9AU2 - chains D and I of the 7 polymer chains in the assembly; structure by electron microscopy, 3.10 A resolution.

Chain D:
Molecule: VIR-7229 Fab heavy chain
Source organism: Homo sapiens
Notes: antibody fragment or engineered binder
Amino-acid sequence (226 residues; each row starts with the number of its first residue):
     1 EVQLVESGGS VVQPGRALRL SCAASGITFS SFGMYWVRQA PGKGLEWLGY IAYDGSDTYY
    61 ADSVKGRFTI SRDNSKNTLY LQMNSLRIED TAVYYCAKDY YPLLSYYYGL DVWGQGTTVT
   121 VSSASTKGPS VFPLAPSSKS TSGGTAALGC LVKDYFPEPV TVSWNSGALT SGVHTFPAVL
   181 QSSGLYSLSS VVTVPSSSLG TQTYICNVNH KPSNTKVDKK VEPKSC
Not modelled in the structure: 1, 122-226
Cystine bridges: C22-C96

Chain I:
Molecule: VIR-7229 Fab light chain
Source organism: Homo sapiens
Notes: antibody fragment or engineered binder
Amino-acid sequence (216 residues; row label = number of the first residue in the row):
     1 QSVLTQPRSV SGSPGQSVTI SCTGTSSDVG AYNYVSWYQQ HPGKAPKFMI YDVDQRPSGV
    61 PDRFSGSKSG NTASLIISGL QAEDEADYYC SSYAGSYIWV FGGGTQLTVL GQPKAAPSVT
   121 LFPPSSEELQ ANKATLVCLI SDFYPGAVTV AWKADSSPVK AGVETTTPSK QSNNKYAASS
   181 YLSLTPEQWK SHRSYSCQVT HEGSTVEKTV APTECS
Not modelled in the structure: 1, 110-216
Cystine bridges: C22-C90

Interface between chain D and chain I:
Residue-residue contacts (7; chain D residue first):
  G44(D) with G103(I)
  L45(D) with F101(I)
  W47(D) with W99(I)
  Y59(D) with Y97(I)
  L110(D) with F48(I)
  W113(D) with A45(I), hydrophobic
  G114(D) with A45(I)
Also at the interface, not in a pair above, chain I (8 interface residues in all): P46, G102

In short:
The interface between chain D and chain I involves 7 residues on one side and 8 on the other.
Chain D is VIR-7229 Fab heavy chain and chain I is VIR-7229 Fab light chain, both from Homo sapiens; the
structure, VIR-7229 Fab fragment bound the BA.2.86 spike trimer (global refinement), was determined by
electron microscopy together with 8S6M, 9ASD and 9ATM from the same study.
